2HXF - chains B and C of the 3 polymer chains in the assembly; structure by electron microscopy, 10.00 A resolution (very low resolution: no residue pairs are listed; an interface is given only as per-side residue counts).

[Chain B]
Protein: Tubulin beta chain
Organism: Sus scrofa
Reference sequence: P02554 (TBB_PIG); numbering as in UniProt; present here: 1-44, 47-360, 369-445
Amino-acid sequence (445 residues; numbered 1 to 455; 10 numbers in that range are skipped by the numbering (no residue carries them; nothing is unmodelled there); the number before each row is that of its first residue):
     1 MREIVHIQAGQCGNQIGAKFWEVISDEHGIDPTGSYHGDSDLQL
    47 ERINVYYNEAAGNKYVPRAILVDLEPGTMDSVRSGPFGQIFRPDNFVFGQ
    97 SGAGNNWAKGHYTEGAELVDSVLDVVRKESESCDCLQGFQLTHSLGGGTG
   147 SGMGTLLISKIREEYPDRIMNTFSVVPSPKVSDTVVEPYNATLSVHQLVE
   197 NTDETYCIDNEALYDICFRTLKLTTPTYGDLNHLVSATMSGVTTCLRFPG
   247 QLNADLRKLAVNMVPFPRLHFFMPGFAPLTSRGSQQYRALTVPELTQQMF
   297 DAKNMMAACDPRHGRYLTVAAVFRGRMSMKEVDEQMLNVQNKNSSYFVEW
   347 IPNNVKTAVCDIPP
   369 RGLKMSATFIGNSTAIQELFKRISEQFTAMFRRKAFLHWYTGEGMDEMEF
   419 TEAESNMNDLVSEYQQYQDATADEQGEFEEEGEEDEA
Not modelled in the structure: 1, 438-455
Small-molecule neighbours:
  - GDP (guanosine-5'-diphosphate): Gly10, Gln11, Cys12, Gln15, Ile16, Ala99, Asn101, Ser140, Gly142, Gly143, Gly144, Thr145, Gly146, Val171, Asp179, Thr180, Glu183, Asn206, Tyr224, Leu227, Asn228
  - GTP (guanosine-5'-triphosphate): Gln247, Leu248, Lys254
  - taxol (TA1): Glu22, Val23, Asp26, Glu27, Leu217, Asp226, His229, Leu230, Ala233, Ser236, Gly237, Phe272, Pro274, Leu275, Thr276, Ser277, Arg278, Pro360, Arg369, Gly370, Leu371

[Chain C]
Protein: Kinesin-like protein KIF1A
Organism: Mus musculus
Notes: fragment: kif1a head domain
Reference sequence: P33173 (KIF1A_MOUSE); aligned to UniProt positions 1-353 over residues 3-355 (the alignment contains insertions or deletions, so no single offset holds)
Amino-acid sequence (394 residues; each row starts with the number of its first residue; numbers below 1 keep their minus sign (Met-15 is residue -15)):
   -15 MASMTGGQQMGRDPINMPGASVKVAVRVRPFNSREMSRDSKCIIQMSGST
    35 TTIVNPKQPKETPKSFSFDYSYWSHTSPEDINYASQKQVYRDIGEEMLQH
    85 AFEGYNVCIFAYGQTGAGKSYTMMGKQEKDQQGIIPQLCEDLFSRINDTT
   135 NDNMSYSVEVSYMEIYCERVRDLLNPKNKGNLRVREHPLLGPYVEDLSKL
   185 AVTSYNDIQDLMDSGNKARTVAATNMNETSSRSHAVFNIIFTQKRHDAET
   235 NITTEKVSKISLVDLAGSERADSTGAKGTRLKEGANINKSLTTLGKVISA
   285 LAEMDSGPNKNKKKKKTDFIPYRDSVLTWLLRENLGGNSRTAMVAALSPA
   335 DINYDETLSTLRYADRAKQIRNTVSVNLELTAEEWKKKHHHHHH
Not modelled in the structure: -15 to 2, 206-212, 254-268, 289-302, 363-378
Sequence notes: cloning artifact (-15 to 2); engineered mutation Ala202 (Pro in P33173); linker (356-372); expression tag (373-378)
Metal / ion sites: Mg2+: Ser104 (together with AMP-PNP)
Small-molecule neighbours: AMP-PNP (ANP; phosphoaminophosphonic acid-adenylate ester): Arg11, Arg13, Pro14, Ser58, Tyr67, Gln98, Thr99, Gly100, Ala101, Gly102, Lys103, Ser104, Tyr105, Lys110, Thr213, Ser214, Ser215, Ala250, Gly251
From the paper describing this entry:
  - conformationally variable residues (domain motion, loop rearrangement): Val205 to His218, Glu253

[Interface between chain B and chain C]
At this resolution (10 A) residue pairs are not listed: 15 residues of chain B and 14 of chain C lie at the interface.
Interface features reported in the paper:
  - interface residues, chain B: Glu420(B)
  - interface residues, chain C: Glu170(C), His171(C), Pro172(C)

[In short]
15 residues of chain B face 14 of chain C across their interface. Bound to chain B: GTP, GDP and taxol. Bound
to chain C: AMP-PNP. From the paper: interface residues Glu420(B) and Glu170(C) among others; conformational
variability at Val205(C) and Glu253(C).
Here chain B is Tubulin beta chain (Sus scrofa) and chain C is Kinesin-like protein KIF1A (Mus musculus).
Entry 2HXF (KIF1A head-microtubule complex structure in amppnp-form) was determined by electron microscopy
(same publication as 2HXH).
